Entry 1U3Y (X-ray diffraction, 1.90 A resolution); this record covers chain A.

# Chain A
Molecule: Nuclear factor NF-kappa-B p105 subunit
Organism: Mus musculus
Notes: fragment: dimerization domain
UniProt: P25799 (NFKB1_MOUSE); residue numbers follow UniProt; this construct covers 245-350
Amino-acid sequence (106 residues; numbered 245 to 350; the number before each row is that of its first residue):
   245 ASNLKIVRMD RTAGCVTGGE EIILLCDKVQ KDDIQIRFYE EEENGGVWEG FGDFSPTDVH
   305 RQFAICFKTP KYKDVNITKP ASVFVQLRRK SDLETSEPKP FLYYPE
Not modelled in the structure: 245-246, 285-290
Differences from the reference sequence: engineered mutation I267 (Tyr in P25799), C310 (Val in P25799)
Swiss-Prot annotation at these positions:
  - modified residue: S335 (Phosphoserine)
  - cross-link: K323 (Glycyl lysine isopeptide (Lys-Gly) (interchain with G-Cter in SUMO2))

# In short
Chain A is Nuclear factor NF-kappa-B p105 subunit (Mus musculus); the structure, Crystal structure of ILAC
mutant of dimerisation domain of NF-kB p50 transcription factor, was determined by X-ray diffraction together
with 1U36, 1U3J, 1U3Z, 1U41 and 1U42 from the same study.
